PDB entry 8WRB | electron microscopy, 2.91 A resolution | chains A and R of the 5 polymer chains in the assembly

[Chain A]
Molecule: Guanine nucleotide-binding protein G(i) subunit alpha-1
Organism: Homo sapiens
Reference sequence: P63096 (GNAI1_HUMAN); residue numbers follow UniProt; this construct covers 1-354
Sequence (354 residues; row label = number of the first residue in the row):
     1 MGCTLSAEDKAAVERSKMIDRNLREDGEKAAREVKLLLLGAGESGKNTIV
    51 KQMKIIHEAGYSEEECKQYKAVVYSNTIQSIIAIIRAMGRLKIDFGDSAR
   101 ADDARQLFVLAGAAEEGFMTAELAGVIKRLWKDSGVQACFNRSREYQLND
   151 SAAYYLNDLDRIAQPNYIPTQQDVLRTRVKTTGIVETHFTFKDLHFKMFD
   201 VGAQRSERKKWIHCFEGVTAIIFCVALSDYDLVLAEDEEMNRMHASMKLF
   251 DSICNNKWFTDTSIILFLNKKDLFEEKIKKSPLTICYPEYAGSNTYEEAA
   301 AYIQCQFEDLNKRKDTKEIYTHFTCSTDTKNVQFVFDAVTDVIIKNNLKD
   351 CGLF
Disordered / not traced: 1-3, 54-181
Differences from the reference sequence: engineered mutation Asn47 (Ser in P63096), Ala203 (Gly in P63096), Ala245 (Glu in P63096), Ser326 (Ala in P63096)
Swiss-Prot annotation at these positions:
  - region: Lys35 to Lys46, Thr48 (G1 motif), Asp173 to Thr181 (G2 motif), Phe196 to Gly202, Gln204, Arg205 (G3 motif), Ile265 to Asp272 (G4 motif), Thr324, Cys325, Thr327 to Thr329 (G5 motif)
  - binding site (GTP): Glu43 to Lys46, Thr48, Ser151, Leu175 to Thr181, Asp200 to Gly202, Gln204, Asn269 to Asp272
  - binding site (Mg(2+)): Thr181
  - modified residue: Arg178 (ADP-ribosylarginine), Gln204 (Deamidated glutamine), Cys351 (ADP-ribosylcysteine)
  - lipidation: Gly2 (N-myristoyl glycine), Cys3 (S-palmitoyl cysteine)
  - natural variant: Gly40 (G40C: In NEDHISB; G40R: In NEDHISB), Gly45 (G45D: In NEDHISB), Thr48 (T48I: In NEDHISB; T48K: In NEDHISB), Gln52 (Q52P: In NEDHISB), Ser75 (deletion: In NEDHISB; uncertain significance), Gln172 (deletion: In NEDHISB), Asp173 (D173V: In NEDHISB), Glu186 to Phe189 (deletion: In NEDHISB; uncertain significance), Cys224 (C224Y: In NEDHISB), Lys270 (K270N: In NEDHISB; K270R: In NEDHISB), Asp272 (D272G: In NEDHISB), Val332 (V332E: In NEDHISB; uncertain significance)
  - mutagenesis: Gly42 (G42R: Abolishes switch to an activated conformation and dissociation from beta and gamma subunits upon GTP binding. Abolishes interaction with RGS family members), Glu116 (E116L: Enhances interaction (inactive GDP-bound) with RGS14), Gln147 (Q147L: Enhances interaction (inactive GDP-bound) with RGS14)

[Chain R]
Molecule: Probable G-protein coupled receptor 34, Tag
Organism: Homo sapiens
Reference sequence: Q9UPC5 (GPR34_HUMAN); residues 1-344 carry their UniProt numbers (344 of 519 residues fall inside the UniProt entry; the rest is not from it)
Sequence (572 residues; row label = number of the first residue in the row; numbers below 1 keep their minus sign (Asp-52 is residue -52)):
   -52 DYKDDDDHHHHHHHHGQPGNGSAFLLAPNGSHAPDHNVTQQRDEENLYFQ
    -2 GVDMRSHTITMTTTSVSSWPYSSHRMRFITNHSDQPPQNFSATPNVTTCP
    48 MDEKLLSTVLTTSYSVIFIVGLVGNIIALYVFLGIHRKRNSIQIYLLNVA
    98 IADLLLIFCLPFRIMYHINQNKWTLGVILCKVVGTLFYMNMYISIILLGF
   148 ISLDRYIKINRSIQQRKAITTKQSIYVCCIVWMLALGGFLTMIILTLKKG
   198 GHNSTMCFHYRDKHNAKGEAIFNFILVVMFWLIFLLIILSYIKIGKNLLR
   248 ISKRRSKFPNSGKYATTARNSFIVLIIFTICFVPYHAFRFIYISSQLNVS
   298 SCYWKEIVHKTNEIMLVLSSFNSCLDPVMYFLMSSNIRKIMCQLLFRHMG
   348 SSGGGGSGGGGSSGVFTLEDFVGDWEQTAAYNLDQVLEQGGVSSLLQNLA
   398 VSVTPIQRIVRSGENALKIDIHVIIPYEGLSADQMAQIEEVFKVVYPVDD
   448 HHFKVILPYGTLVIDGVTPNMLNYFGRPYEGIAVFDGKKITVTGTLWNGN
   498 KIIDERLITPDGSMLFRVTINS
Disordered / not traced: -52 to 49, 158-166, 340-519
Differences from the reference sequence: expression tag (-52 to 0)
Cystine bridges: Cys127-Cys204
Residues lining bound ligands: serine / UBL: Arg110, Lys128, Gly131, Thr132, Tyr135, Met136, Tyr139, Ile143, Leu181, Ala182, Gly185, Phe186, Met189, Phe205, His206, Arg208, Lys210, Glu216, Phe219, Asn220, Ile222, Leu223, Met226, Leu229, Tyr282, Arg286, Tyr289, His306, Asn309, Glu310
What the authors report for this chain:
  - binding site for serine: Tyr135, Arg286, Tyr289, Asn309, Glu310
  - binding site for the ligand UBL: Thr132, Tyr139, Leu181, Ala182, Met189, Phe205, Arg208, Phe219, Asn220, Leu223, Met226
  - mutagenesis - Y135A, Y139A, A182V, M189A, F205A, R286A, Y289A, E310A: decreased signaling

[Interface between chain A and chain R]
Contacting residue pairs (30):
  Glu318(A) with Asn257(R)
  Ile319(A) with Pro256(R)
  Tyr320(A) with Pro256(R)
  Asp341(A) with Phe255(R); Tyr261(R), hydrogen bond
  Ile344(A) with Tyr261(R), hydrophobic
  Lys345(A) with Asn257(R), hydrogen bond (side chain-backbone); Tyr261(R)
  Asn347(A) with Lys155(R)
  Leu348(A) with Ile156(R), hydrophobic; Tyr261(R), hydrophobic; Thr264(R)
  Asp350(A) with Asn87(R), hydrogen bond (backbone-side chain); Ile89(R)
  Cys351(A) with Ile89(R); Arg152(R), hydrogen bond (backbone-side chain); Lys155(R); Ile156(R), hydrophobic
  Gly352(A) with Met330(R); Ser331(R)
  Leu353(A) with Arg152(R); Ile156(R), hydrophobic; Thr264(R); Asn267(R), hydrogen bond (backbone-side chain); Ser268(R)
  Phe354(A) with Lys260(R); Thr264(R); Met330(R); Ser331(R); Ser332(R), hydrogen bond (backbone-backbone)
Interface residues without a listed pair, chain A (17 interface residues in all): Phe334, Asp337, Ala338, Lys349
Interface residues without a listed pair, chain R (22 interface residues in all): Ile241, Leu245, Ile248, Val271, Tyr327, Asn333
From the paper, about this interface:
  - residue pairs: Asp341(A)-Tyr261(R) (hydrogen bond), Lys345(A)-Asn257(R) (hydrogen bond), Cys351(A)-Arg152(R) (backbone contact), Leu353(A)-Asn267(R) (backbone contact), Phe354(A)-Ser332(R) (backbone contact)
  - interface residues, chain A: Glu318(A), Tyr320(A), Asp337(A), Ile344(A)
  - interface residues, chain R: Ile89(R), Lys155(R), Ile156(R), Phe255(R), Pro256(R), Thr264(R), Met330(R), Ser331(R)

[Summary]
Chain A and chain R form an interface of 17 and 22 residues respectively; the contacts include 6 hydrogen
bonds. Polar contacts include Asp341(A)-Tyr261(R), Lys345(A)-Asn257(R) and Asp350(A)-Asn87(R). The paper
describes hydrogen bonds between Asp341(A) and Tyr261(R) and Lys345(A) and Asn257(R); backbone contacts
between Cys351(A) and Arg152(R), Leu353(A) and Asn267(R) and Phe354(A) and Ser332(R). From the paper: a
binding site for the ligand UBL at Thr132(R), Tyr139(R) and Leu181(R) among others; Y135A, Y139A and A182V of
chain R, among others, reduce signaling; 8 substitutions were tested in all.
Chain A is Guanine nucleotide-binding protein G(i) subunit alpha-1 and chain R is Probable G-protein coupled
receptor 34, Tag, both from Homo sapiens; the structure, Lysophosphatidylserine receptor GPR34-Gi complex, was
determined by electron microscopy together with 8IZB from the same study.
